9DKB - chain A; structure by electron microscopy, 2.74 A resolution.

== Chain A ==
Name: URAT1
From: Homo sapiens
Amino-acid sequence (518 residues; row label = number of the first residue in the row):
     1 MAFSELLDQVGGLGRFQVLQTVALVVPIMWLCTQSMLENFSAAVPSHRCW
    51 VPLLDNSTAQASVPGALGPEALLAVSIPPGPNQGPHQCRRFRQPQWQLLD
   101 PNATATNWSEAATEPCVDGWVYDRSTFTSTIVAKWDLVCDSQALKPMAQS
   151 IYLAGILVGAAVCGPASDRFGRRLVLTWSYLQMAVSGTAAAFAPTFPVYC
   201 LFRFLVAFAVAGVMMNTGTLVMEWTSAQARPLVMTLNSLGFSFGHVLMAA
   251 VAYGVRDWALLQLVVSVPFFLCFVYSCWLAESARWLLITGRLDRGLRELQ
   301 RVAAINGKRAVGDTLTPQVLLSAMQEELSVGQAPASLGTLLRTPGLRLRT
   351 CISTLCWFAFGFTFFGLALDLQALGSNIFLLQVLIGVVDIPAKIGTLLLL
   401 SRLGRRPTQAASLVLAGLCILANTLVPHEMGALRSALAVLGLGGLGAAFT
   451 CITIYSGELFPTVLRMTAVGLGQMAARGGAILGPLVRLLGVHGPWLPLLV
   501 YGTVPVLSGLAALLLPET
Disordered / not traced: 1
Disulfides: Cys-49/Cys-116, Cys-88/Cys-139
Small-molecule neighbours: lesinurad (A1AIL): Ser-35, Ile-156, Met-214, Met-234, Asn-237, Ser-238, Phe-241, Phe-360, Gly-361, Phe-364, Phe-365, Lys-393, Phe-449, Gln-473, Ala-476, Arg-477, Ala-480
Reported in the primary citation:
  - binding site for lesinurad: Met-214, Asn-237, Ser-238
  - mutagenesis - M214A, S238A: decreased binding to lesinurad
  - mutagenesis - N237A: unchanged binding to lesinurad

== Summary ==
Bound to chain A: lesinurad. From the paper: a binding site for lesinurad at Met-214, Asn-237 and Ser-238;
M214A and S238A reduce binding to lesinurad.
Chain A is URAT1 (Homo sapiens); the structure, Structure of URAT1 in complex with lesinurad, was determined
by electron microscopy (same publication as 9DK9, 9DKA and 9DKC).
